Entry 8D0B (electron microscopy, 3.43 A resolution); this record covers chains B and F of the 8 polymer chains in the assembly.

[Chain B]
Protein: CST complex subunit STN1
Organism: Homo sapiens
UniProtKB: Q9H668 (STN1_HUMAN); residue numbers follow UniProt; this construct covers 7-368
Chain sequence (362 residues; numbered 7 to 368; the number before each row is that of its first residue):
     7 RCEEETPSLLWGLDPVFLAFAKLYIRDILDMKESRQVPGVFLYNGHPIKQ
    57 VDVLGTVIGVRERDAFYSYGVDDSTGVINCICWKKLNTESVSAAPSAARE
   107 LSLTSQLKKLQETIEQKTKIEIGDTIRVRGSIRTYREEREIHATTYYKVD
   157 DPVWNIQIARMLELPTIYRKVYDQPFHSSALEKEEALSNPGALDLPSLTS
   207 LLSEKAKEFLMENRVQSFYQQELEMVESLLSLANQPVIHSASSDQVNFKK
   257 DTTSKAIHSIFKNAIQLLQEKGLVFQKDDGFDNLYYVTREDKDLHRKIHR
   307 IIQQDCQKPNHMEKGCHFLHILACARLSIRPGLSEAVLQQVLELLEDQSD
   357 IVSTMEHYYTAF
Curated features (UniProtKB/Swiss-Prot):
  - DNA-binding region: V57 to V155 (OB)
  - natural variant: R135 (R135T: In CRMCC2), D157 (D157Y: In CRMCC2)
  - mutagenesis: D78 (D78A: Defective of TEN1 binding; when associated with Ala-164 or Ala-167), I164 (I164A: Defective of TEN1 binding; when associated with Ala-78), M167 (M167A: Defective of TEN1 binding; when associated with Ala-78)

[Chain F]
Protein: DNA polymerase alpha catalytic subunit
Organism: Homo sapiens
Notes: EC 2.7.7.7
UniProtKB: P09884 (DPOLA_HUMAN); residue numbers follow UniProt; this construct covers 324-1462
Chain sequence (1139 residues; each row starts with the number of its first residue):
   324 VDSSHLPLVKGADEEQVFHFYWLDAYEDQYNQPGVVFLFGKVWIESAETH
   374 VSCCVMVKNIERTLYFLPREMKIDLNTGKETGTPISMKDVYEEFDEKIAT
   424 KYKIMKFKSKPVEKNYAFEIPDVPEKSEYLEVKYSAEMPQLPQDLKGETF
   474 SHVFGTNTSSLELFLMNRKIKGPCWLEVKSPQLLNQPVSWCKVEAMALKP
   524 DLVNVIKDVSPPPLVVMAFSMKTMQNAKNHQNEIIAMAALVHHSFALDKA
   574 APKPPFQSHFCVVSKPKDCIFPYAFKEVIEKKNVKVEVAATERTLLGFFL
   624 AKVHKIDPDIIVGHNIYGFELEVLLQRINVCKAPHWSKIGRLKRSNMPKL
   674 GGRSGFGERNATCGRMICDVEISAKELIRCKSYHLSELVQQILKTERVVI
   724 PMENIQNMYSESSQLLYLLEHTWKDAKFILQIMCELNVLPLALQITNIAG
   774 NIMSRTLMGGRSERNEFLLLHAFYENNYIVPDKQIFRKPQQKLGDEDEEI
   824 DGDTNKYKKGRKKAAYAGGLVLDPKVGFYDKFILLLDFNSLYPSIIQEFN
   874 ICFTTVQRVASEAQKVTEDGEQEQIPELPDPSLEMGILPREIRKLVERRK
   924 QVKQLMKQQDLNPDLILQYDIRQKALKLTANSMYGCLGFSYSRFYAKPLA
   974 ALVTYKGREILMHTKEMVQKMNLEVIYGDTDSIMINTNSTNLEEVFKLGN
  1024 KVKSEVNKLYKLLEIDIDGVFKSLLLLKKKKYAALVVEPTSDGNYVTKQE
  1074 LKGLDIVRRDWCDLAKDTGNFVIGQILSDQSRDTIVENIQKRLIEIGENV
  1124 LNGSVPVSQFEINKALTKDPQDYPDKKSLPHVHVALWINSQGGRKVKAGD
  1174 TVSYVICQDGSNLTASQRAYAPEQLQKQDNLTIDTQYYLAQQIHPVVARI
  1224 CEPIDGIDAVLIATWLGLDPTQFRVHHYHKDEENDALLGGPAQLTDEEKY
  1274 RDCERFKCPCPTCGTENIYDNVFDGSGTDMEPSLYRCSNIDCKASPLTFT
  1324 VQLSNKLIMDIRRFIKKYYDGWLICEEPTCRNRTRHLPLQFSRTGPLCPA
  1374 CMKATLQPEYSDKSLYTQLCFYRYIFDAECALEKLTTDHEKDKLKKQFFT
  1424 PKVLQDYRKLKNTAEQFLSRSGYSEVNLSKLFAGCAVKS
Unresolved in the structure: 808-841, 1076-1265
Curated features (UniProtKB/Swiss-Prot):
  - zinc finger: C1283 to S1318 (CysA-type)
  - motif: C1348 to C1374 (CysB motif)
  - binding site (Zn(2+)): C1283, C1286, C1310, C1315, C1348, C1353, C1371, C1374
  - modified residue: T406 (Phosphothreonine), K970 (N6-succinyllysine)
  - natural variant: P1381 (P1381L: In VEODS)

[Chain B / chain F interface]
Pairs across the interface (20; chain B residue first):
  P158(B) - R1366(F)
  R220(B) - L507(F)
  R220(B) - N508(F)  hydrogen bond (side chain-backbone)
  E352(B) - P657(F)
  E352(B) - K661(F)
  D353(B) - H658(F)  salt bridge
  D353(B) - K661(F)  hydrogen bond (backbone-side chain)
  Q354(B) - K628(F)  hydrogen bond (backbone-side chain)
  S355(B) - H627(F)  hydrogen bond
  S355(B) - K628(F)
  S355(B) - K661(F)  hydrogen bond
  V358(B) - G620(F)
  S359(B) - R616(F)
  T360(B) - R616(F)  hydrogen bond (backbone-side chain)
  T360(B) - T617(F)
  M361(B) - T614(F)
  M361(B) - R616(F)
  E362(B) - R616(F)
  F368(B) - E610(F)
  F368(B) - A624(F)  hydrophobic
Other interface residues (no listed pair), chain B (15 interface residues in all): D157, E218, D356
Other interface residues (no listed pair), chain F (16 interface residues in all): W513, F621

[In short]
15 residues of chain B and 16 residues of chain F are in contact, with 6 hydrogen bonds and 1 salt bridge.
Polar contacts include D353(B)-H658(F), R220(B)-N508(F) and D353(B)-K661(F).
Chain B is CST complex subunit STN1 and chain F is DNA polymerase alpha catalytic subunit, both from Homo
sapiens; the structure, Human CST-DNA polymerase alpha/primase preinitiation complex bound to 4xTEL-foldback
template, was determined by electron microscopy together with 8D0K from the same study.
